Entry 8R2M (electron microscopy, 3.44 A resolution); this record covers chains F and O of the 10 polymer chains in the assembly.

== Chain F ==
Name: RNA polymerase sigma factor SigA
Source organism: Mycolicibacterium smegmatis MC2 155
UniProtKB: A0QW02 (A0QW02_MYCS2); residue numbers follow UniProt; this construct covers 1-466
Chain sequence (466 residues; each row starts with the number of its first residue):
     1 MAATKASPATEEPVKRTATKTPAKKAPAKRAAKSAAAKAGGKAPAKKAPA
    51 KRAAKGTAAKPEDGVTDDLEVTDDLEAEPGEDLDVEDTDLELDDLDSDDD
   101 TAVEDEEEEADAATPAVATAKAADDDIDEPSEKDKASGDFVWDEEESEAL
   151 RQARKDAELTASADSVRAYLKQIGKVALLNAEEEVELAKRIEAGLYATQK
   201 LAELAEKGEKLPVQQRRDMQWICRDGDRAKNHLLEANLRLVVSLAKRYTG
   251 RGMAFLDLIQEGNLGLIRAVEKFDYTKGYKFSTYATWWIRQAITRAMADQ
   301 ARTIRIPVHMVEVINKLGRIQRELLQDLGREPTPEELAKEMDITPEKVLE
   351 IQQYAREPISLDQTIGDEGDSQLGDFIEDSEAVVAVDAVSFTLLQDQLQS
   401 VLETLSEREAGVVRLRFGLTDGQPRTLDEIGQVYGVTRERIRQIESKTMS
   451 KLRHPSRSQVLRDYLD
Not modelled in the structure: 1-163

== Chain O ==
Molecule: 31-nt DNA strand
Sequence (31 nucleotides; row label = number of the first residue in the row):
     1 GCTTGACAAAAGTGTTAAATTGTGCTATACT

== Interface between chain F and chain O ==
Residue-residue contacts - 52 pairs, chain F then chain O:
  Leu178(F) with DT31(O), sugar contact
  Glu184(F) with DT31(O), base contact
  Ala236(F) with DT31(O), base contact
  Asn237(F) with DT31(O), hydrogen bond to the base
  Arg239(F) with DT31(O), phosphate contact
  Leu240(F) with DT31(O), hydrogen bond to the base
  Arg268(F) with DC25(O), salt bridge to the phosphate
  Lys272(F) with DC25(O), salt bridge to the phosphate; DT26(O), phosphate contact; DA27(O), base contact
  Phe273(F) with DA27(O), base contact
  Asp274(F) with DA27(O), hydrogen bond to the base
  Lys277(F) with DA27(O), base contact
  Tyr279(F) with DA27(O), sugar contact; DT28(O), sugar contact; DA29(O), phosphate contact
  Lys280(F) with DA29(O), hydrogen bond to the phosphate; DC30(O), salt bridge to the phosphate
  Ser282(F) with DC30(O), base contact
  Thr283(F) with DA27(O), phosphate contact; DT28(O), sugar contact; DA29(O), hydrogen bond to the phosphate; DC30(O), base contact
  Tyr284(F) with DT26(O), hydrogen bond to the phosphate; DA27(O), stacking on the base
  Thr286(F) with DC30(O), base contact
  Trp287(F) with DT26(O), base contact
  Trp288(F) with DC25(O), phosphate contact; DT26(O), phosphate contact
  Gln291(F) with DC25(O), base contact; DT26(O), base contact
  Arg295(F) with DT23(O), hydrogen bond to the base; DG24(O), hydrogen bond to the base; DC25(O), base contact
  Arg305(F) with DG22(O), salt bridge to the phosphate
  Pro307(F) with DT21(O), phosphate contact; DG22(O), phosphate contact
  Val308(F) with DT23(O), base contact
  His309(F) with DT20(O), sugar contact; DT21(O), salt bridge to the phosphate
  Arg408(F) with DC2(O), salt bridge to the phosphate
  Val436(F) with DC2(O), phosphate contact; DT3(O), phosphate contact
  Thr437(F) with DT3(O), hydrogen bond to the phosphate; DT4(O), base contact
  Arg438(F) with DA6(O), base contact
  Glu439(F) with DT4(O), base contact
  Arg440(F) with DG1(O), sugar contact; DC2(O), salt bridge to the phosphate; DT3(O), phosphate contact
  Gln443(F) with DC2(O), base contact
  Ile444(F) with DC2(O), phosphate contact
Interface residues without a listed pair, chain F (35 interface residues in all): Ser243, Gly435

== In short ==
Chain F and chain O form an interface of 35 and 17 residues respectively, with 9 hydrogen bonds, 7 salt
bridges and 1 aromatic stacking contact. Polar pairs include Asn237(F)-DT31(O), Leu240(F)-DT31(O) and
Asp274(F)-DA27(O).
Here chain F is RNA polymerase sigma factor SigA (Mycolicibacterium smegmatis MC2 155) and chain O is a 31-nt
DNA strand. Entry 8R2M (Mycobacterium smegnatis RNA polymerase transcription initiation complex with SigmaA,
RbpA, HelD N-terminal domain and an upstream-fork ...) was determined by electron microscopy together with
8Q3I, 8QN8, 8QTI, 8QU6, 8R3M, 8R6P and 8R6R from the same study.
